Entry 9E2M (electron microscopy, 2.98 A resolution); this record covers chains A and B of the 6 polymer chains in the assembly.

[Chain A (and B)]
Name: Variediene synthase
Source organism: Aspergillus stellatus
Notes: EC 4.2.3.218, 4.2.3.219, 2.5.1.29, 2.5.1.81; chain B of this document is another copy of the same molecule, construct and numbering; everything in this record applies to it too
Reference sequence: A0A0P0ZD79 (EVVS_EMEVA); residues 21-725 here correspond to UniProt positions 1-705 (UniProt number = residue number - 20)
Sequence (725 residues; each row starts with the number of its first residue):
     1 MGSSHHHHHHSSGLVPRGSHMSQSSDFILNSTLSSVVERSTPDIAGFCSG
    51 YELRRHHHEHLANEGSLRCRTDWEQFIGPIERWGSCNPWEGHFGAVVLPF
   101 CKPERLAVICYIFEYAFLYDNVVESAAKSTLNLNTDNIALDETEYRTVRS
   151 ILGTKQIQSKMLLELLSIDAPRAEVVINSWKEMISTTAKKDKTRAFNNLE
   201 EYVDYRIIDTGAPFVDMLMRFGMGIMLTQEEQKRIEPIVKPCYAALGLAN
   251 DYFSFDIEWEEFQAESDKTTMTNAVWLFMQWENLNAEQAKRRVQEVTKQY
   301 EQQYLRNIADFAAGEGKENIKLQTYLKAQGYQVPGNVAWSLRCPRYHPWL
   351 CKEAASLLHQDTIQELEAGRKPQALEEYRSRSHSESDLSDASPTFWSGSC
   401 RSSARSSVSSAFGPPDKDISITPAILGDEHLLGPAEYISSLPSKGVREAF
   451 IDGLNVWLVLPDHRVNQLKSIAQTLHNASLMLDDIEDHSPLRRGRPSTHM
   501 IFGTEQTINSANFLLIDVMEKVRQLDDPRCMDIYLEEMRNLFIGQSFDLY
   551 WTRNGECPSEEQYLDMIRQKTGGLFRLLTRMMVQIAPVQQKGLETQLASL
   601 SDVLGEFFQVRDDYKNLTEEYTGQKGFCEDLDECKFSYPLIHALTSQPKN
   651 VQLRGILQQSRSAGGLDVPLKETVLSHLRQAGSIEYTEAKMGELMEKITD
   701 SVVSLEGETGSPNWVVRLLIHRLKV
Disordered / not traced: 1-425, 620-630, 724-725 (chain B: 1-25, 124-148, 361-425, 452-459, 620-630, 699-725)
Construct notes: initiating methionine (1); expression tag (2-20)
Swiss-Prot annotation at these positions:
  - motif: D120 to E124 (DDXXD 1), N250 to E258 (NSE/DTE), D483 to D487 (DDXXD 2)
  - binding site (Mg(2+)): D120, D483, D487
  - binding site (substrate): D120, R206 to D209, N250, S254 to E258, R345, Y346
  - binding site (isopentenyl diphosphate): K444, R447, H476, R493
  - binding site (dimethylallyl diphosphate): R492, K570, T571, Q609, N616, K625, K635

[How chain A and chain B interact]
Contacting residue pairs (89):
  L426(A) - F547(B)  hydrophobic
  L426(A) - D565(B)
  L426(A) - M566(B)  hydrophobic
  L426(A) - Q569(B)
  D428(A) - R539(B)  salt bridge
  D428(A) - F547(B)
  H430(A) - S546(B)
  H430(A) - Y550(B)
  L431(A) - F542(B)
  L431(A) - I543(B)  hydrophobic
  D452(A) - K155(B)
  V456(A) - L152(B)  hydrophobic
  V456(A) - Q156(B)
  L482(A) - N512(B)
  E486(A) - E505(B)
  I501(A) - R553(B)
  F502(A) - R553(B)
  G503(A) - R553(B)
  E505(A) - E486(B)
  E505(A) - L549(B)
  Q506(A) - S546(B)  hydrogen bond (side chain-backbone)
  Q506(A) - L549(B)
  Q506(A) - Y550(B)
  I508(A) - L482(B)  hydrophobic
  I508(A) - I508(B)  hydrophobic
  N509(A) - F542(B)  hydrogen bond (side chain-backbone)
  N509(A) - Q545(B)
  N509(A) - S546(B)
  N512(A) - L482(B)
  N512(A) - N512(B)
  N512(A) - L515(B)
  N512(A) - F542(B)
  F513(A) - R539(B)
  F513(A) - F542(B)  hydrophobic
  L515(A) - N512(B)
  I516(A) - Y534(B)  hydrophobic
  I516(A) - L535(B)  hydrophobic
  I516(A) - F542(B)  hydrophobic
  M519(A) - M519(B)  hydrophobic
  E520(A) - L535(B)
  R523(A) - P528(B)
  R523(A) - M531(B)
  R523(A) - D532(B)  salt bridge
  M531(A) - M531(B)  hydrophobic
  D532(A) - R523(B)  salt bridge
  Y534(A) - I516(B)  hydrophobic
  L535(A) - I516(B)  hydrophobic
  L535(A) - M519(B)  hydrophobic
  L535(A) - E520(B)
  L535(A) - R523(B)
  R539(A) - D428(B)  salt bridge
  R539(A) - F513(B)
  F542(A) - L431(B)
  F542(A) - N509(B)  hydrogen bond (backbone-side chain)
  F542(A) - N512(B)
  F542(A) - F513(B)  hydrophobic
  I543(A) - G427(B)
  I543(A) - D428(B)
  I543(A) - L431(B)  hydrophobic
  Q545(A) - N509(B)
  S546(A) - H430(B)
  S546(A) - L431(B)
  S546(A) - Q506(B)
  S546(A) - N509(B)
  F547(A) - L426(B)
  F547(A) - G427(B)
  F547(A) - H430(B)
  L549(A) - E505(B)
  L549(A) - N509(B)
  Y550(A) - H430(B)
  Y550(A) - Q506(B)
  R553(A) - F502(B)
  R553(A) - G503(B)
  D565(A) - L426(B)
  S711(A) - Q75(B)
  P712(A) - Q156(B)
  N713(A) - Q156(B)
  W714(A) - Q156(B)
  W714(A) - S159(B)  hydrogen bond (backbone-side chain)
  W714(A) - K160(B)
  W714(A) - L163(B)  hydrophobic
  V715(A) - Q156(B)
  R717(A) - L163(B)
  L718(A) - S159(B)
  L718(A) - L162(B)  hydrophobic
  L718(A) - L163(B)  hydrophobic
  H721(A) - L163(B)
  H721(A) - L166(B)
  H721(A) - S167(B)
Also at the interface, not in a pair above, chain A (50 interface residues in all): G427, E429, N455, V459, M538, Q569
Also at the interface, not in a pair above, chain B (53 interface residues in all): E429, I501, A511, M538, W551, Q562

[In short]
50 residues of chain A and 53 residues of chain B are in contact, with 4 hydrogen bonds and 4 salt bridges.
Polar contacts include D428(A)-R539(B), R523(A)-D532(B) and Q506(A)-S546(B).
Both chains are Variediene synthase (Aspergillus stellatus). Entry 9E2M (Variediene synthase with one cyclase
(conformation 3)) was determined by electron microscopy together with 9E2H, 9E2I, 9E2J, 9E2K and 9E2L from the
same study.
